PDB entry 6TML | electron microscopy, 4.80 A resolution (low resolution: residue-level contacts below are approximate; hydrogen-bond / salt-bridge calls are withheld) | chains B8 and R8 of the 270 polymer chains in the assembly

[Chain B8]
Molecule: subunit b
Organism: Toxoplasma gondii (strain ATCC 50853 / GT1)
UniProtKB: S7V2T0 (S7V2T0_TOXGG); residues 3-573 here correspond to UniProt positions 1-571 (UniProt number = residue number - 2)
Sequence (571 residues; row label = number of the first residue in the row):
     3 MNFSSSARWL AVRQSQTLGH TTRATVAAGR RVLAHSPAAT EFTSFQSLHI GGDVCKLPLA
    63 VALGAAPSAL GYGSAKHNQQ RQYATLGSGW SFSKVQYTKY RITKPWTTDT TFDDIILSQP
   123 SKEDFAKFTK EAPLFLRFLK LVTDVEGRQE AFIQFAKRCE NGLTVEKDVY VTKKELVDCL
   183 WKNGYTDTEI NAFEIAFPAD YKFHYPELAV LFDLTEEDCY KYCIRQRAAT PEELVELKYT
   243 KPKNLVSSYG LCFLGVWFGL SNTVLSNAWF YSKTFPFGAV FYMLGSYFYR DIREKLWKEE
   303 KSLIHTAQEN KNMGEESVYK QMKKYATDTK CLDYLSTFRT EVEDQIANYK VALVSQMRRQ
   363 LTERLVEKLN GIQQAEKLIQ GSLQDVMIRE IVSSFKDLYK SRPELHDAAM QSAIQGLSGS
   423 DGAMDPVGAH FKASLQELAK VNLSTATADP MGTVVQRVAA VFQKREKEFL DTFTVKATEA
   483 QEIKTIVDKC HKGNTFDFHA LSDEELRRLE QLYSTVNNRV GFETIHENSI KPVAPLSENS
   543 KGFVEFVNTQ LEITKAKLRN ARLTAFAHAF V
Disordered / not traced: 3-84, 421-425
Construct notes: conflict Leu50 (Ser48 in S7V2T0), Thr474 (Ala472 in S7V2T0)

[Chain R8]
Molecule: ATPTG12
Organism: Toxoplasma gondii (strain ATCC 50853 / GT1)
UniProtKB: A0A125YKF7 (A0A125YKF7_TOXGG); numbering as in UniProt (aligned over 1-134)
Sequence (134 residues; numbered 1 to 134; the number before each row is that of its first residue):
     1 MLNFIPKRCP SVSLLFGKRP VQRIEVGQAR HQLEIPVETI EKIYEGVDSR LEYHNKDYNA
    61 MKWKDFMKLK LDAYHLLEAS QSETAAKSAL SDLNWFSDLA DIYSGQQTMA EMDVALKAQG
   121 EQKLSYPIQG KNIK
Disordered / not traced: 134

[Interface between chain B8 and chain R8]
Contacting residue pairs - 105 pairs, chain B8 then chain R8:
  Thr87(B8) - His54(R8)
  Leu88(B8) - His54(R8)
  Cys181(B8) - Leu14(R8)
  Leu182(B8) - Leu15(R8)
  Trp183(B8) - Arg23(R8)
  Trp183(B8) - Ile24(R8)
  Trp183(B8) - Glu25(R8)
  Trp183(B8) - Gln32(R8)
  Lys184(B8) - Gln22(R8)
  Lys184(B8) - Arg23(R8)
  Asn185(B8) - Leu14(R8)
  Asn185(B8) - Leu15(R8)
  Asn185(B8) - Phe16(R8)
  Asn185(B8) - Arg19(R8)
  Asn185(B8) - Val21(R8)
  Asn185(B8) - Gln22(R8)
  Gly186(B8) - Arg19(R8)
  Gly186(B8) - Val21(R8)
  Gly186(B8) - Arg23(R8)
  Tyr187(B8) - Leu15(R8)
  Tyr187(B8) - Lys18(R8)
  Tyr187(B8) - Arg19(R8)
  Tyr187(B8) - Arg23(R8)
  Glu191(B8) - Arg19(R8)
  Phe214(B8) - Leu15(R8)
  Phe214(B8) - Lys18(R8)
  Leu216(B8) - Leu14(R8)
  Leu216(B8) - Lys18(R8)
  Asp220(B8) - Pro10(R8)
  Asp220(B8) - Ser11(R8)
  Tyr224(B8) - Ser11(R8)
  Tyr224(B8) - Val12(R8)
  Tyr224(B8) - Leu14(R8)
  Arg227(B8) - Ser11(R8)
  Arg227(B8) - Asn55(R8)
  Arg227(B8) - Asp57(R8)
  Asn314(B8) - Gly27(R8)
  Asn314(B8) - Gln28(R8)
  Gly316(B8) - Leu77(R8)
  Glu317(B8) - Val26(R8)
  Glu317(B8) - Gly27(R8)
  Glu318(B8) - Gly27(R8)
  Glu318(B8) - Gln28(R8)
  Ser319(B8) - Ser80(R8)
  Tyr321(B8) - His31(R8)
  Tyr321(B8) - Gln32(R8)
  Tyr321(B8) - Leu33(R8)
  Lys322(B8) - Ser80(R8)
  Gln323(B8) - Leu76(R8)
  Gln323(B8) - Ala79(R8)
  Gln323(B8) - Ser80(R8)
  Tyr327(B8) - Ala85(R8)
  Tyr327(B8) - Ala86(R8)
  Tyr327(B8) - Lys87(R8)
  Tyr327(B8) - Ser88(R8)
  Tyr327(B8) - Ala89(R8)
  Asp330(B8) - Ser88(R8)
  Asp330(B8) - Ala89(R8)
  Asp330(B8) - Leu90(R8)
  Cys333(B8) - Trp95(R8)
  Leu337(B8) - Leu99(R8)
  Phe340(B8) - Tyr103(R8)
  Val344(B8) - Tyr103(R8)
  Gln347(B8) - Tyr103(R8)
  Ile348(B8) - Ala110(R8)
  Tyr351(B8) - Glu111(R8)
  Lys352(B8) - Ala110(R8)
  Lys352(B8) - Val114(R8)
  Leu355(B8) - Glu111(R8)
  Met359(B8) - Ala118(R8)
  Leu472(B8) - Gln129(R8)
  Asp473(B8) - Gln129(R8)
  Thr476(B8) - Pro127(R8)
  Thr476(B8) - Ile133(R8)
  Val477(B8) - Pro127(R8)
  Val477(B8) - Ile128(R8)
  Val477(B8) - Gln129(R8)
  Lys478(B8) - Gln129(R8)
  Ala479(B8) - Gln129(R8)
  Val518(B8) - Tyr126(R8)
  Asn519(B8) - Tyr126(R8)
  Phe524(B8) - Ser125(R8)
  Phe524(B8) - Tyr126(R8)
  Ile527(B8) - Ala115(R8)
  Ile527(B8) - Gln119(R8)
  Ile532(B8) - Glu111(R8)
  Ile532(B8) - Met112(R8)
  Lys533(B8) - Thr108(R8)
  Ala536(B8) - Asp101(R8)
  Leu538(B8) - Ser97(R8)
  Leu538(B8) - Asp101(R8)
  Ser539(B8) - Ser97(R8)
  Asn541(B8) - Asp98(R8)
  Ser542(B8) - Asp101(R8)
  Gln552(B8) - Met112(R8)
  Leu553(B8) - Thr108(R8)
  Leu553(B8) - Met112(R8)
  Thr556(B8) - Met112(R8)
  Thr556(B8) - Leu116(R8)
  Leu560(B8) - Ala115(R8)
  Leu560(B8) - Gln119(R8)
  Arg564(B8) - Gln119(R8)
  Phe568(B8) - Tyr126(R8)
  Ala571(B8) - Tyr126(R8)
  Phe572(B8) - Tyr126(R8)
Other interface residues (no listed pair), chain B8 (76 interface residues in all): Ala86, Thr188, Asp215, Lys223, Val320, Met324, Lys326, Glu345, Tyr515, Thr526, Val535, Phe545, Val549, Ala563, Ala567, His570
Other interface residues (no listed pair), chain R8 (64 interface residues in all): Ala73, Ile102, Ser104, Gly105, Gln106, Gln107, Met109, Asp113, Glu121, Lys123, Leu124

[In short]
76 residues of chain B8 face 64 of chain R8 across their interface.
Chain B8 is subunit b and chain R8 is ATPTG12, both from Toxoplasma gondii (strain ATCC 50853 / GT1); the
structure, Cryo-EM structure of Toxoplasma gondii mitochondrial ATP synthase hexamer, composite model, was
determined by electron microscopy, deposited together with 6TMG, 6TMH, 6TMI, 6TMJ and 6TMK.
